3VYG - chains G and I of the 12 polymer chains in the assembly; structure by X-ray diffraction, 1.72 A resolution.

# Chain G
Name: Thiocyanate hydrolase subunit alpha
Source organism: Thiobacillus thioparus
Notes: EC 3.5.5.8
Reference sequence: O66187 (SCNA_THITI); numbering as in UniProt (aligned over 1-126)
Sequence (126 residues; row label = number of the first residue in the row):
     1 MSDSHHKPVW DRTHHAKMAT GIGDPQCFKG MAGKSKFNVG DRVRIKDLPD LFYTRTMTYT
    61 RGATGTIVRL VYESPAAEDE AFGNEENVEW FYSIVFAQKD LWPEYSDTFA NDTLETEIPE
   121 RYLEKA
Not modelled in the structure: 1-6

# Chain I
Name: Thiocyanate hydrolase subunit gamma
Source organism: Thiobacillus thioparus
Notes: EC 3.5.5.8
Reference sequence: O66188 (SCNC_THITI); residues 1-243 here = UniProt positions 1-243
Sequence (243 residues; row label = number of the first residue in the row):
     1 MSADHDHDHD HDHDHKPAPM VEEVSDFEIL EMAVRELAIE KGLFSAEDHR VWKDYVHTLG
    61 PLPAARLVAK AWLDPEYKKL CIEDGVEASK AVGVNWVTSP PTQFGTPSDY CNLRVLADSP
   121 TLKHVVVCTL CSCYPWPILG QSPEWYRSPN YRRRLVRWPR QVLAEFGLQL PSEVQIRVAD
   181 SNQKTRYIVM PVRPEGTDGW TEDQLAEIVT RDCLIGVAVP KPGITVNAKR PVLKANRPVH
   241 HDH
Not modelled in the structure: 1-22, 240-243
Construct notes: engineered mutation Trp-136 (Arg in O66188)
Modified residues: Cys-131 (3-sulfinoalanine; CSD); Cys-133 (s-hydroxycysteine; CSO)
UniProt features mapped onto this chain:
  - binding site (Co(3+)): Cys-128, Cys-131, Ser-132, Cys-133
  - modified residue: Cys-131 (Cysteine sulfinic acid (-SO2H)), Cys-133 (Cysteine sulfenic acid (-SOH))
Bound ions: Co3+: Cys-128, Cys-131, Ser-132, Cys-133

# How chain G and chain I interact
Residue-residue contacts - 76 pairs, chain G then chain I:
  Arg-12(G) / Gly-42(I)  hydrogen bond (side chain-backbone)
  Arg-12(G) / Leu-43(I)
  His-15(G) / Phe-104(I)
  Ala-16(G) / Phe-104(I)  hydrophobic
  Ala-19(G) / Phe-104(I)
  Thr-20(G) / Gln-103(I)
  Thr-20(G) / Phe-104(I)
  Gly-21(G) / Val-97(I)
  Gly-21(G) / Gln-103(I)  hydrogen bond (backbone-backbone)
  Ile-22(G) / Val-97(I)
  Gly-23(G) / Val-97(I)
  Gly-23(G) / Phe-104(I)
  Gly-23(G) / Cys-111(I)
  Asp-24(G) / Phe-104(I)
  Asp-24(G) / Tyr-110(I)
  Asp-24(G) / Cys-111(I)  hydrogen bond (backbone-backbone)
  Asp-24(G) / Lys-184(I)  salt bridge
  Gln-26(G) / Cys-111(I)
  Phe-28(G) / Lys-184(I)
  Arg-55(G) / Leu-130(I)
  Arg-55(G) / Cys-131(I)
  Arg-55(G) / Asn-182(I)  hydrogen bond (side chain-backbone)
  Arg-55(G) / Gln-183(I)  hydrogen bond (backbone-side chain)
  Met-57(G) / Thr-129(I)
  Met-57(G) / Asp-180(I)
  Met-57(G) / Asn-182(I)  hydrogen bond
  Tyr-59(G) / Val-156(I)
  Tyr-59(G) / Asp-180(I)  hydrogen bond
  Arg-69(G) / Ile-82(I)
  Arg-69(G) / Glu-83(I)  salt bridge
  Arg-69(G) / Arg-114(I)
  Tyr-72(G) / Asn-112(I)
  Tyr-72(G) / Gln-183(I)
  Tyr-72(G) / Lys-184(I)  hydrogen bond (side chain-backbone)
  Tyr-72(G) / Thr-185(I)
  Ser-74(G) / Lys-184(I)  hydrogen bond
  Glu-80(G) / Lys-184(I)  salt bridge
  Phe-91(G) / Gln-183(I)
  Ser-93(G) / Arg-114(I)
  Val-95(G) / Arg-177(I)
  Gln-98(G) / Val-156(I)  hydrogen bond (side chain-backbone)
  Gln-98(G) / Pro-159(I)
  Trp-102(G) / Val-156(I)  hydrogen bond (side chain-backbone)
  Trp-102(G) / Arg-157(I)
  Glu-104(G) / Arg-157(I)  salt bridge
  Glu-104(G) / Trp-158(I)
  Tyr-105(G) / Arg-157(I)
  Tyr-105(G) / Pro-159(I)
  Thr-108(G) / Ser-172(I)
  Phe-109(G) / Arg-160(I)
  Phe-109(G) / Ser-172(I)
  Asn-111(G) / Glu-173(I)
  Asn-111(G) / Gln-175(I)
  Asp-112(G) / Arg-160(I)  salt bridge
  Asp-112(G) / Val-174(I)
  Asp-112(G) / Gln-175(I)
  Asp-112(G) / Ile-176(I)  hydrogen bond (side chain-backbone)
  Thr-113(G) / Gln-175(I)  hydrogen bond
  Thr-113(G) / Ile-176(I)  hydrogen bond (backbone-backbone)
  Thr-113(G) / Arg-177(I)  hydrogen bond
  Thr-113(G) / Val-178(I)  hydrogen bond (backbone-backbone)
  Leu-114(G) / Val-156(I)  hydrophobic
  Leu-114(G) / Val-178(I)
  Glu-115(G) / Arg-114(I)  salt bridge
  Glu-115(G) / Arg-177(I)  salt bridge
  Glu-115(G) / Val-178(I)  hydrogen bond (backbone-backbone)
  Glu-115(G) / Ala-179(I)
  Glu-115(G) / Asp-180(I)  hydrogen bond (backbone-backbone)
  Thr-116(G) / Asp-180(I)  hydrogen bond (side chain-backbone)
  Thr-116(G) / Asn-182(I)  hydrogen bond
  Glu-117(G) / Asn-182(I)  hydrogen bond (backbone-side chain)
  Glu-117(G) / Gln-183(I)  hydrogen bond (backbone-side chain)
  Glu-117(G) / Lys-184(I)
  Glu-117(G) / Thr-185(I)  hydrogen bond
  Glu-117(G) / Tyr-187(I)
  Pro-119(G) / Gln-183(I)
Other interface residues (no listed pair), chain G (41 interface residues in all): Pro-25, Thr-56, Val-71, Ala-77, Pro-103, Ala-110
Other interface residues (no listed pair), chain I (36 interface residues in all): Val-86, Thr-102, Cys-133

# In short
41 residues of chain G face 36 of chain I across their interface; the contacts include 23 hydrogen bonds and 7
salt bridges. Among the polar pairs are Asp-24(G)/Lys-184(I), Arg-69(G)/Glu-83(I) and Glu-80(G)/Lys-184(I).
UniProt lists 4 Co3+-binding residues on chain I.
Chain G is Thiocyanate hydrolase subunit alpha and chain I is Thiocyanate hydrolase subunit gamma, both from
Thiobacillus thioparus; the structure, Crystal structure of Thiocyanate hydrolase mutant R136W, was determined
by X-ray diffraction.
